Entry 6VQZ (X-ray diffraction, 2.25 A resolution); this record covers chains A and F of the 3 polymer chains in the assembly.

Chain A:
Molecule: MHC class I antigen
From: Homo sapiens
Reference sequence: O78189 (O78189_HUMAN); residues 1-276 here correspond to UniProt positions 25-300 (UniProt number = residue number + 24)
Amino-acid sequence (276 residues; numbered 1 to 276; the number before each row is that of its first residue):
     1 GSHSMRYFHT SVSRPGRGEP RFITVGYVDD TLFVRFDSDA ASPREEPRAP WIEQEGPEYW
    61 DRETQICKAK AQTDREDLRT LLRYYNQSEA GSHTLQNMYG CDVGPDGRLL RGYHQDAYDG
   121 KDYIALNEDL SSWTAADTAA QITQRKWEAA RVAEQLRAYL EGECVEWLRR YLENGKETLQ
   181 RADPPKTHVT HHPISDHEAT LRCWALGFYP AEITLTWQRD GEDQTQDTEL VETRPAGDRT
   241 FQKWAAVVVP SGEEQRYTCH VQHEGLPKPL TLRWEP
Not modelled in the structure: 276
Cystine bridges: Cys-101/Cys-164, Cys-203/Cys-259
Small-molecule neighbours: arginine (ARG): Asp-77, Thr-80, Tyr-84, Leu-95, Asp-116, Tyr-123, Ile-124, Thr-143, Lys-146, Trp-147

Chain F:
Molecule: 6-residue peptide
Amino-acid sequence (6 residues; each row starts with the number of its first residue):
     1 KRWIIL

How chain A and chain F interact:
Contacting residue pairs - 27 pairs, chain A then chain F:
  Tyr-7(A) / Lys-1(F)  hydrogen bond (side chain-backbone)
  Tyr-7(A) / Arg-2(F)
  His-9(A) / Arg-2(F)
  Thr-24(A) / Arg-2(F)  hydrogen bond
  Glu-45(A) / Arg-2(F)  salt bridge
  Tyr-59(A) / Lys-1(F)
  Arg-62(A) / Lys-1(F)
  Arg-62(A) / Ile-4(F)
  Glu-63(A) / Lys-1(F)  salt bridge
  Glu-63(A) / Arg-2(F)  salt bridge
  Ile-66(A) / Lys-1(F)
  Ile-66(A) / Arg-2(F)
  Cys-67(A) / Arg-2(F)  hydrogen bond
  Ala-69(A) / Ile-4(F)  hydrophobic
  Tyr-99(A) / Arg-2(F)
  Tyr-99(A) / Trp-3(F)  hydrogen bond (side chain-backbone)
  His-114(A) / Trp-3(F)
  Gln-155(A) / Trp-3(F)
  Gln-155(A) / Ile-5(F)
  Gln-155(A) / Leu-6(F)  hydrogen bond (side chain-backbone)
  Leu-156(A) / Trp-3(F)  hydrophobic
  Tyr-159(A) / Lys-1(F)  hydrogen bond (side chain-backbone)
  Tyr-159(A) / Arg-2(F)
  Tyr-159(A) / Trp-3(F)  hydrophobic
  Glu-163(A) / Lys-1(F)
  Trp-167(A) / Lys-1(F)
  Tyr-171(A) / Lys-1(F)  hydrogen bond (side chain-backbone)
Also at the interface, not in a pair above, chain A (22 interface residues in all): Met-5, Val-34, Trp-147, Val-152
From the paper, about this interface:
  - residue pairs: Thr-24(A)/Arg-2(F), Glu-45(A)/Arg-2(F) (salt bridge), Ile-66(A)/Ile-4(F), Ala-69(A)/Ile-4(F), Val-152(A)/Trp-3(F) (hydrophobic contact), Tyr-159(A)/Trp-3(F) (pi stacking)

Summary:
Chain A and chain F form an interface of 22 and 6 residues respectively; the contacts include 7 hydrogen bonds
and 3 salt bridges. Polar pairs include Glu-45(A)/Arg-2(F), Glu-63(A)/Lys-1(F) and Glu-63(A)/Arg-2(F). The
authors report contacts between Thr-24(A) and Arg-2(F), Ile-66(A) and Ile-4(F) and Ala-69(A) and Ile-4(F); a
salt bridge between Glu-45(A) and Arg-2(F); a hydrophobic contact between Val-152(A) and Trp-3(F).
Here chain A is MHC class I antigen (Homo sapiens) and chain F is a 6-residue peptide. Entry 6VQZ (HLA-B*27:05
presenting an HIV-1 6mer peptide) was determined by X-ray diffraction, deposited together with 6VPZ, 6VQ2,
6VQD, 6VQE and 6VQY.
